Entry 9D3R (electron microscopy, 3.30 A resolution); this record covers chains H and I of the 10 polymer chains in the assembly.

[Chain H]
Name: Histone H2B type 1-K
From: Homo sapiens
Reference sequence: O60814 (H2B1K_HUMAN); residues 29-124 here correspond to UniProt positions 30-125 (UniProt number = residue number + 1)
Chain sequence (96 residues; numbered 29 to 124; the number before each row is that of its first residue):
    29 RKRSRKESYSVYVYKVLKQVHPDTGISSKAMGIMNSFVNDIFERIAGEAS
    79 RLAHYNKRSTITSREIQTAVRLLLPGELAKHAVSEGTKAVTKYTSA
Unresolved in the structure: 29-30, 124
Curated features (UniProtKB/Swiss-Prot):
  - modified residue: Lys34 (N6-(2-hydroxyisobutyryl)lysine), Glu35 (PolyADP-ribosyl glutamic acid), Ser36 (Phosphoserine), Lys43 (N6-(2-hydroxyisobutyryl)lysine), Lys46 (N6-(2-hydroxyisobutyryl)lysine), Lys57 (N6,N6-dimethyllysine), Arg79 (Dimethylated arginine), Lys85 (N6,N6,N6-trimethyllysine), Arg86 (Omega-N-methylarginine), Arg92 (Omega-N-methylarginine), Lys108 (N6-(2-hydroxyisobutyryl)lysine), Thr115 (Phosphothreonine), Lys116 (N6-(2-hydroxyisobutyryl)lysine), Lys120 (N6-(2-hydroxyisobutyryl)lysine)
  - glycosylation: Ser112 (O-linked (GlcNAc) serine)
  - cross-link (Glycyl lysine isopeptide (Lys-Gly)): Lys34 (interchain with G-Cter in ubiquitin), Lys120 (interchain with G-Cter in ubiquitin)

[Chain I]
Molecule: 5S rDNA (noncoding strand)
From: Xenopus borealis
Sequence (145 nucleotides; each row starts with the number of its first residue; numbers below 1 keep their minus sign (DC-72 is residue -72)):
   -72 CTTGTTTTCCTGCCTGGGGGAAAAGACCCTGGCATGGGGAGGAGCTGGGC
   -22 CCCCCCCAGAAGGCAGCACAAGGGGAGGAAAAGTCAGCCTTGTGCTCGCC
    28 TACGGCCATACCACCCTGAAAGTGCCCGATATCGTCTGATCTCGG

[How chain H and chain I interact]
Pairs across the interface (10; chain H residue first):
  Arg31(H) - DG51(I)  salt bridge to the phosphate
  Ser32(H) - DT50(I)  phosphate contact
  Arg33(H) - DG49(I)  phosphate contact
  Arg33(H) - DT50(I)  phosphate contact
  Lys34(H) - DG49(I)  hydrogen bond to the phosphate
  Lys34(H) - DT50(I)  hydrogen bond to the phosphate
  Glu35(H) - DG49(I)  phosphate contact
  Ser36(H) - DG49(I)  hydrogen bond to the phosphate
  Val39(H) - DG49(I)  phosphate contact
  Tyr40(H) - DA48(I)  sugar contact
Also at the interface, not in a pair above, chain H (9 interface residues in all): Lys85
Also at the interface, not in a pair above, chain I (5 interface residues in all): DC30

[In short]
Chain H and chain I form an interface of 9 and 5 residues respectively; the contacts include 3 hydrogen bonds
and 1 salt bridge. Polar pairs include Lys34(H)-DG49(I), Lys34(H)-DT50(I) and Ser36(H)-DG49(I).
Here chain H is Histone H2B type 1-K (Homo sapiens) and chain I is 5S rDNA (noncoding strand) (Xenopus
borealis). Entry 9D3R (147-bp 5S rDNA nucleosome - closed) was determined by electron microscopy (same
publication as 9D3K, 9D3L, 9D3N, 9D3O, 9D3Q, 9D3S and 9D3T).
